PDB entry 3JRM | X-ray diffraction, 2.90 A resolution | chains I and J of the 21 polymer chains in the assembly

# Chain I (and J)
Protein: Proteasome subunit beta
Organism: Thermoplasma acidophilum
Notes: EC 3.4.25.1; chain J of this document is another copy of the same molecule, construct and numbering; everything in this record applies to it too
UniProtKB: P28061 (PSMB_THEAC); residues 1-203 here correspond to UniProt positions 9-211 (UniProt number = residue number + 8)
Chain sequence (203 residues; numbered 1 to 203; the number before each row is that of its first residue):
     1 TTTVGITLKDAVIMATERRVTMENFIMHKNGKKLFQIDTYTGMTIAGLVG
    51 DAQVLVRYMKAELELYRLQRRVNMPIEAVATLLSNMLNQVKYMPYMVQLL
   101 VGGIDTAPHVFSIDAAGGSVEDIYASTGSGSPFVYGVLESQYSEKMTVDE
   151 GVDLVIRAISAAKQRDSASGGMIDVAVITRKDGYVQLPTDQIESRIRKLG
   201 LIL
Curated features (UniProtKB/Swiss-Prot):
  - active site: Thr1 (Nucleophile)

# Interface between chain I and chain J
Contacting residue pairs (31):
  Phe25(I) - Ser131(J)
  Phe25(I) - Tyr135(J)  hydrophobic
  Met27(I) - Ser112(J)
  Met27(I) - Asp122(J)
  Met27(I) - Ser126(J)
  Met27(I) - Tyr135(J)
  His28(I) - Ser112(J)
  His28(I) - Val120(J)
  His28(I) - Asp122(J)  salt bridge
  Lys29(I) - Glu139(J)  salt bridge
  Gly31(I) - Val120(J)
  Leu48(I) - Ala116(J)  hydrophobic
  Val49(I) - Gly118(J)
  Gly50(I) - Asn88(J)
  Gly50(I) - Ala116(J)
  Gly50(I) - Gly117(J)
  Gly50(I) - Gly118(J)
  Asp51(I) - Asn88(J)  hydrogen bond
  Asp51(I) - Lys91(J)  salt bridge
  Gln53(I) - Ser84(J)
  Gln53(I) - Gly117(J)
  Gln53(I) - Gly118(J)
  Gln53(I) - Ser119(J)  hydrogen bond (side chain-backbone)
  Val54(I) - Asn88(J)
  Arg57(I) - Thr81(J)
  Arg57(I) - Ser84(J)
  Arg57(I) - Asn85(J)  hydrogen bond
  Met93(I) - Lys91(J)
  Met93(I) - Tyr92(J)
  Pro94(I) - Lys91(J)  hydrogen bond (backbone-side chain)
  Pro94(I) - Tyr92(J)  hydrogen bond (backbone-side chain)
Also at the interface, not in a pair above, chain I (17 interface residues in all): Val20, Tyr95, Met96
Also at the interface, not in a pair above, chain J (20 interface residues in all): Gln98, Glu121, Pro132

# Overview
Chain I and chain J form an interface of 17 and 20 residues respectively; the contacts include 5 hydrogen
bonds and 3 salt bridges. Polar contacts include His28(I)-Asp122(J), Lys29(I)-Glu139(J) and Asp51(I)-Lys91(J).
From UniProt: active-site residue Thr1(I) on chain I.
Chain I and chain J are both Proteasome subunit beta (Thermoplasma acidophilum); the structure, Crystal
structure of archaeal 20S proteasome in complex with mutated P26 activator, was determined by X-ray
diffraction, deposited together with 3JSE and 3JTL.
